7VL8 - chains B and S of the 5 polymer chains in the assembly; structure by electron microscopy, 2.90 A resolution.

# Chain B
Molecule: Guanine nucleotide-binding protein G(I)/G(S)/G(T) subunit beta-1
From: Homo sapiens
UniProtKB: P62873 (GBB1_HUMAN); numbering as in UniProt (aligned over 2-340)
Amino-acid sequence (345 residues; row label = number of the first residue in the row; numbers below 1 keep their minus sign (Gly-4 is residue -4)):
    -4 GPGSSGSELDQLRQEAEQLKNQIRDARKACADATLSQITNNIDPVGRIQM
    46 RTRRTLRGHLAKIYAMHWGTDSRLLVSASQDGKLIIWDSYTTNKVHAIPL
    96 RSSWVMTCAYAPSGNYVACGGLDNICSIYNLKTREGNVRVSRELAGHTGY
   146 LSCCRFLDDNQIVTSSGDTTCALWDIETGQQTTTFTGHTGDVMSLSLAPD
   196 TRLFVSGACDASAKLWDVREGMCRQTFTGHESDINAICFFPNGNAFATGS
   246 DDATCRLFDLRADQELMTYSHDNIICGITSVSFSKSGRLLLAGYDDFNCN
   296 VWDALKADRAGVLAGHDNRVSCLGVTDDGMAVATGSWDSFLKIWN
Unresolved in the structure: -4 to 1
Sequence notes: expression tag (-4 to 1)
Swiss-Prot annotation at these positions:
  - modified residue: Ser2 (N-acetylserine), His266 (Phosphohistidine)
  - natural variant: Leu30 (L30F: In MRD42; uncertain significance), Arg52 (R52G: In MRD42), Gly64 (G64V: In MRD42), Asp76 (D76E: In MRD42; D76G: In MRD42), Gly77 (G77S: In MRD42), Lys78 (K78R: In MRD42), Ile80 (I80N: In MRD42; I80T: In MRD42), His91 (H91R: In MRD42; uncertain significance), Ala92 (A92T: In MRD42), Pro94 (P94S: In MRD42), Leu95 (L95P: In MRD42), Arg96 (R96L: In MRD42), 5 further natural variant entries in UniProt

# Chain S
Molecule: scFv16
From: Homo sapiens
Notes: antibody fragment or engineered binder
Amino-acid sequence (256 residues; each row starts with the number of its first residue):
     1 DVQLVESGGGLVQPGGSRKLSCSASGFAFSSFGMHWVRQAPEKGLEWVAY
    51 ISSGSGTIYYADTVKGRFTISRDDPKNTLFLQMTSLRSEDTAMYYCVRSI
   101 YYYGSSPFDFWGQGTTLTVSSGGGGSGGGGSGGGGSDIVMTQATSSVPVT
   151 PGESVSISCRSSKSLLHSNGNTYLYWFLQRPGQSPQLLIYRMSNLASGVP
   201 DRFSGSGSGTAFTLTISRLEAEDVGVYYCMQHLEYPLTFGAGTKLELKGS
   251 LEVLFQ
Unresolved in the structure: 1, 122-134, 248-256

# Interface between chain B and chain S
Pairs across the interface (9):
  Arg68(B) - Tyr103(S)
  Leu69(B) - Tyr103(S)  hydrophobic
  Val90(B) - Tyr102(S)  hydrophobic
  Arg129(B) - Val2(S)
  Arg129(B) - Arg98(S)  hydrogen bond (backbone-side chain)
  Glu130(B) - Phe27(S)
  Glu130(B) - Ala28(S)  hydrogen bond (backbone-backbone)
  Glu130(B) - Phe32(S)
  Gly131(B) - Phe32(S)
Interface residues without a listed pair, chain B (10 interface residues in all): Asp66, Asp83, His91, Asn132
Interface residues without a listed pair, chain S (8 interface residues in all): Gly26

# Overview
10 residues of chain B and 8 residues of chain S are in contact; the contacts include 2 hydrogen bonds. Polar
contacts include Arg129(B)-Arg98(S) and Glu130(B)-Ala28(S).
Here chain B is Guanine nucleotide-binding protein G(I)/G(S)/G(T) subunit beta-1 and chain S is scFv16, both
from Homo sapiens. Entry 7VL8 (Cryo-EM structure of the Apo CCR1-Gi complex) was determined by electron
microscopy (same publication as 7VL9 and 7VLA).
